6N2N - chains A and B of the 4 polymer chains in the assembly; structure by X-ray diffraction, 1.94 A resolution.

# Chain A
Molecule: Pyruvate flavodoxin/ferredoxin oxidoreductase domain protein
Organism: Magnetococcus marinus (strain ATCC BAA-1437 / JCM 17883 / MC-1)
Reference sequence: A0L8G4 (A0L8G4_MAGMM); residue numbers follow UniProt; this construct covers 1-573
Amino-acid sequence (573 residues; each row starts with the number of its first residue):
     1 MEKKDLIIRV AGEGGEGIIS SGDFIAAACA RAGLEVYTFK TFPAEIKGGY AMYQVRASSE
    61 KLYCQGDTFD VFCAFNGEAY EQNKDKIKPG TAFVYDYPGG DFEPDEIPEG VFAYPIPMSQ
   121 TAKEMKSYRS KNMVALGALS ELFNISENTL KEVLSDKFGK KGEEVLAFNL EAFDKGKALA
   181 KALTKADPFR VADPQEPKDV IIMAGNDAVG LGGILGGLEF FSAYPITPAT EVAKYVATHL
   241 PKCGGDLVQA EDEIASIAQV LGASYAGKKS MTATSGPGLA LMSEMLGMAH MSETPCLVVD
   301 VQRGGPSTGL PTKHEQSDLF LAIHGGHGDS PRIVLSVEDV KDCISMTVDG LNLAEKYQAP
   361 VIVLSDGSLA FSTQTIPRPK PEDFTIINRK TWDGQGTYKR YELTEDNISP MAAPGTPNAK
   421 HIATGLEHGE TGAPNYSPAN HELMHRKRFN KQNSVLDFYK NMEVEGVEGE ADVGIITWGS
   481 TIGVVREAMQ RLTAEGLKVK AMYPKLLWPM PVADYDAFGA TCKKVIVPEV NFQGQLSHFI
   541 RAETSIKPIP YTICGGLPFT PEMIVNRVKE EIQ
Not modelled in the structure: 1
Small-molecule neighbours: thiamine diphosphate (TPP): Tyr-224, Pro-225, Ile-226, Glu-253, Pro-277, Leu-281
Reported in the primary citation:
  - binding site for 4Fe-4S cluster: Ile-46
  - mutagenesis - I46A (2033+/-206 min-1): unchanged catalytic activity on benzyl viologen (BV)
  - mutagenesis - T227A, R303A: abolished catalytic activity on 2-oxoglutarate
  - mutagenesis - E45Q: decreased catalytic activity
  - mutagenesis - Y436F: unchanged catalytic activity

# Chain B
Molecule: Pyruvate ferredoxin/flavodoxin oxidoreductase, beta subunit
Organism: Magnetococcus marinus (strain ATCC BAA-1437 / JCM 17883 / MC-1)
Reference sequence: A0L8G5 (A0L8G5_MAGMM); residue numbers follow UniProt; this construct covers 1-292
Amino-acid sequence (292 residues; numbered 1 to 292; the number before each row is that of its first residue):
     1 MTVEAFHKME NMKPKDYKSE VPTTWCPGCG HFGILNGVYR AMAELGIDST KFAAISGIGC
    61 SSRMPYFVDS YKMHTLHGRA GAVATGTQVA RPDLCVVVAG GDGDGFSIGG GHMPHMARKN
   121 VNMTYVLMDN GIYGLTKGQY SPTSRPEMTA YTTPYGGPEN PMNPLLYMLT YGATYVAQAF
   181 AGKPKDCAEL IKGAMEHEGF AYVNIFSQCP TFNKIDTVDF YRDLVEPIPE DHDTSDLGAA
   241 MELARRPGGK APTGLLYKTS APTLDQNLAK IRERLGGHVG YDKNKIIALA KP
Not modelled in the structure: 1
Bound ions: 4Fe-4S cluster Fe: Cys-26, Cys-29, Cys-60, Cys-209; Mg2+: Asp-102, Asn-130, Ile-132 (together with thiamine diphosphate)
Small-molecule neighbours:
  - 4Fe-4S cluster (SF4): Trp-25, Cys-26, Cys-29, His-31, Cys-60, Asn-130, Gly-134, Cys-209, Pro-210, Thr-211, Phe-212
  - thiamine diphosphate (TPP): His-31, Ile-58, Gly-59, Cys-60, Ser-61, His-77, Gly-101, Asp-102, Gly-103, Asp-104, Ile-108, Asn-130, Ile-132, Tyr-133, Gly-134, Leu-135, Thr-136
Reported in the primary citation:
  - 4Fe-4S cluster coordination: Cys-60
  - binding site for 4Fe-4S cluster: Trp-25 to Pro-27, Cys-209 to Phe-212
  - mutagenesis - R63A, R63L: abolished catalytic activity on 2-oxoglutarate
  - specificity-determining residues: Arg-63 (by similarity / conservation)

# Chain A / chain B interface
Contacting residue pairs - 37 pairs, chain A then chain B:
  Phe-42(A) / Lys-137(B)
  Glu-45(A) / Thr-24(B)  hydrogen bond
  Glu-45(A) / Arg-63(B)  salt bridge
  Ile-46(A) / Cys-26(B)  hydrophobic
  Ile-46(A) / Gly-134(B)
  Ile-46(A) / Leu-135(B)
  Ile-46(A) / Thr-211(B)
  Ile-46(A) / Phe-212(B)  hydrophobic
  Lys-47(A) / Thr-24(B)
  Lys-47(A) / Trp-25(B)
  Lys-47(A) / Cys-26(B)
  Tyr-224(A) / His-77(B)  hydrogen bond
  Tyr-224(A) / Gly-103(B)
  Tyr-224(A) / Ser-107(B)
  Tyr-224(A) / Ile-108(B)
  Tyr-224(A) / Tyr-133(B)
  Pro-225(A) / Tyr-133(B)  hydrophobic
  Pro-225(A) / Gln-139(B)
  Thr-230(A) / Gln-139(B)
  Lys-234(A) / Tyr-151(B)
  Ala-237(A) / Thr-152(B)
  Ala-237(A) / Pro-154(B)
  Ala-237(A) / Tyr-155(B)
  Thr-238(A) / Pro-154(B)
  Thr-238(A) / Tyr-155(B)  hydrogen bond (backbone-side chain)
  Leu-247(A) / Thr-152(B)
  Gln-249(A) / Tyr-133(B)
  Gln-249(A) / Gln-139(B)
  Gln-249(A) / Tyr-140(B)  hydrogen bond (side chain-backbone)
  Gln-249(A) / Thr-152(B)  hydrogen bond
  Glu-251(A) / Ser-107(B)
  Glu-251(A) / Ile-108(B)  hydrogen bond (backbone-backbone)
  Asp-252(A) / Ile-108(B)
  Glu-253(A) / Ile-108(B)
  Leu-281(A) / Arg-79(B)
  Ser-307(A) / Leu-76(B)
  Thr-308(A) / Leu-76(B)
Other interface residues (no listed pair), chain A (21 interface residues in all): Ala-233, Pro-241, Lys-242
Other interface residues (no listed pair), chain B (27 interface residues in all): Pro-27, Ile-58, Cys-60, Thr-75, Thr-136

# Overview
21 residues of chain A face 27 of chain B across their interface; the contacts include 6 hydrogen bonds and 1
salt bridge. Polar contacts include Glu-45(A)/Arg-63(B), Glu-45(A)/Thr-24(B) and Tyr-224(A)/His-77(B). From
the paper: a binding site for 4Fe-4S cluster at Ile-46(A) and Trp-25(B) among others; T227A and R303A of chain
A abolish catalytic activity on 2-oxoglutarate; 7 substitutions were tested in all.
Chain A is Pyruvate flavodoxin/ferredoxin oxidoreductase domain protein and chain B is Pyruvate
ferredoxin/flavodoxin oxidoreductase, beta subunit, both from Magnetococcus marinus (strain ATCC BAA-1437 /
JCM 17883 / MC-1); the structure, Crystal structure of 2-oxoglutarate:ferredoxin oxidoreductase from
Magnetococcus marinus, was determined by X-ray diffraction together with 6N2O from the same study.
